3E9B - chains A and C of the 3 polymer chains in the assembly; structure by X-ray diffraction, 2.15 A resolution.

# Chain A (and C)
Name: Arginase-1
From: Rattus norvegicus
Notes: EC 3.5.3.1; chain C of this document is another copy of the same molecule, construct and numbering; everything in this record applies to it too
Reference sequence: P07824 (ARGI1_RAT); numbering as in UniProt (aligned over 1-323)
Chain sequence (323 residues; numbered 1 to 323; the number before each row is that of its first residue):
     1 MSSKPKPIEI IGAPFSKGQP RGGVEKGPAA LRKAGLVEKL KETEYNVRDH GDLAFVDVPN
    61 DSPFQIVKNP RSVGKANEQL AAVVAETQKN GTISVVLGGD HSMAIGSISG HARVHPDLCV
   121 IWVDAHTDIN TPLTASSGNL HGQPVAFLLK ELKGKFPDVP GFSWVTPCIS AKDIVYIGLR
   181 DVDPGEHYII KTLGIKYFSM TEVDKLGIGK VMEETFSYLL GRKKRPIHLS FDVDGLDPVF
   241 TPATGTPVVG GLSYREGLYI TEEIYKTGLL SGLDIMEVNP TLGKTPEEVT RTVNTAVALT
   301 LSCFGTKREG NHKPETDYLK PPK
Unresolved in the structure: 1-5, 314-323
Construct notes: engineered mutation Ala135 (Thr in P07824)
UniProt features mapped onto this chain:
  - binding site (Mn(2+)): His101, Asp124, His126, Asp128, Asp232, Asp234
  - binding site (substrate): His126 to Asn130, Ser137 to Asn139, Asp183, Thr246, Glu277
  - modified residue: Lys17 (N6-succinyllysine), Ser62 (Phosphoserine), Ser72 (Phosphoserine), Lys75 (N6-succinyllysine), Ser163 (Phosphoserine), Ser217 (Phosphoserine), Thr281 (Phosphothreonine)
  - mutagenesis: His101 (H101E: Reduced catalytic activity. No effect on manganese binding), Asp128 (D128E/N: Reduced manganese binding and strongly reduced catalytic activity), His141 (H141A/C/D: Strongly reduced catalytic activity. Minor effect on affinity for arginine; H141N: Reduced affinity for arginine and reduced catalytic activity), Asp232 (D232A: Loss of one manganese ion and strongly reduced catalytic activity; D232C: Reduced manganese binding and strongly reduced catalytic activity), Asp234 (D234A/E/H: Reduced manganese binding and strongly reduced catalytic activity), Gly235 (G235A: 56% of wild-type activity; G235R: Loss of manganese-binding and activity)

# Chain A / chain C interface
Residue-residue contacts - 31 pairs, chain A then chain C:
  Leu179(A) with Arg308(C)
  Arg180(A) with Arg308(C)
  Asp181(A) with Arg308(C)
  Val182(A) with Glu309(C); Gly310(C)
  Pro184(A) with Asn311(C); His312(C)
  His187(A) with Glu309(C), salt bridge; Gly310(C), hydrogen bond (side chain-backbone); Asn311(C); His312(C), hydrogen bond
  Tyr188(A) with His312(C)
  Lys191(A) with Glu309(C), salt bridge
  Tyr197(A) with Glu309(C), hydrogen bond
  Ser199(A) with Glu309(C)
  Met200(A) with Arg255(C); Arg308(C)
  Thr201(A) with Tyr259(C); Glu262(C), hydrogen bond; Arg308(C), hydrogen bond
  Val203(A) with Arg255(C)
  Asp204(A) with Ile208(C); Arg255(C), salt bridge; Tyr259(C); Arg308(C), salt bridge
  Lys205(A) with Tyr259(C)
  Val249(A) with Tyr254(C)
  Gly250(A) with Tyr254(C); Arg255(C)
  Gly251(A) with Arg255(C), hydrogen bond (backbone-side chain)
  Glu256(A) with Arg255(C), salt bridge
Interface residues without a listed pair, chain A (23 interface residues in all): Asp183, Ile190, Leu252, Ser253
Interface residues without a listed pair, chain C (12 interface residues in all): Gly209, Glu256

# Summary
The interface between chain A and chain C involves 23 residues on one side and 12 on the other, with 6
hydrogen bonds and 5 salt bridges. Polar pairs include His187(A)-Glu309(C), Lys191(A)-Glu309(C) and
Asp204(A)-Arg255(C).
Chain A and chain C are both Arginase-1 (Rattus norvegicus); the structure, X-ray structure of rat arginase
I-T135A mutant: the complex with BEC, was determined by X-ray diffraction together with 3E6K, 3E6V, 3E8Q and
3E8Z from the same study.
